Entry 8F56 (electron microscopy, 2.98 A resolution); this record covers chains A and B.

Chain A (and B):
Protein: Efflux pump membrane transporter
From: Escherichia coli
Notes: chain B of this document is another copy of the same molecule, construct and numbering; everything in this record applies to it too
UniProt: C3T0H0 (C3T0H0_ECOLX); residue numbers follow UniProt; this construct covers 1-1037
Sequence (1037 residues; row label = number of the first residue in the row):
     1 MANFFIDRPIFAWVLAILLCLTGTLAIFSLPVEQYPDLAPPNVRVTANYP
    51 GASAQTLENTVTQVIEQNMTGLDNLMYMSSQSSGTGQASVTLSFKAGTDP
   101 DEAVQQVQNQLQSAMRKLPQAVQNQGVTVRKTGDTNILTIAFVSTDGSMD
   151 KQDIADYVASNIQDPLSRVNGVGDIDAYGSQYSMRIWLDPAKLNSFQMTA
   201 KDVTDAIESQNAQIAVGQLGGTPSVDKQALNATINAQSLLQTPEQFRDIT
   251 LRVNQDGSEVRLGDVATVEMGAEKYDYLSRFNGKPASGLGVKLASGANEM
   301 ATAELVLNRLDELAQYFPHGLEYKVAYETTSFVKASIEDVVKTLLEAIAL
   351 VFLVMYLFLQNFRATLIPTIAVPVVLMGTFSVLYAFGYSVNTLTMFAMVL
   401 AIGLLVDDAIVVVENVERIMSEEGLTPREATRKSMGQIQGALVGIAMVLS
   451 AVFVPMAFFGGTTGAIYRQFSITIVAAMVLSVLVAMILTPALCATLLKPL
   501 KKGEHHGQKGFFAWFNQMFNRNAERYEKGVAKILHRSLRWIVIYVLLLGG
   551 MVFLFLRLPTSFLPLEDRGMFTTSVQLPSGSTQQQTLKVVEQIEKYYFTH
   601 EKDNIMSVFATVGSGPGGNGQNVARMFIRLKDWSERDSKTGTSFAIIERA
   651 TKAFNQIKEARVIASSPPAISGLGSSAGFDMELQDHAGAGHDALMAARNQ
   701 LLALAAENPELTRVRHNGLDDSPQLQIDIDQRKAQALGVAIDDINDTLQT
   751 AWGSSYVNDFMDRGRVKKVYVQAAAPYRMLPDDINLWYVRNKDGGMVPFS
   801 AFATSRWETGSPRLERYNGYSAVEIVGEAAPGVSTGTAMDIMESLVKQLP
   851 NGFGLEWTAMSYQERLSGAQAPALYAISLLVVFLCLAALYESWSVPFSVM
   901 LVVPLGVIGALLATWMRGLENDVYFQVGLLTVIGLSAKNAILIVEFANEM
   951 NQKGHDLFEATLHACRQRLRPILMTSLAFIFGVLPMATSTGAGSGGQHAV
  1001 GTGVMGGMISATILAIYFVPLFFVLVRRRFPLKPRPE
Disordered / not traced: 212-236, 1033-1037 (chain B: 1033-1037)

Chain A / chain B interface:
Residue-residue contacts (99):
  Gly-51(A) / Gln-213(B)
  Gly-51(A) / Ala-215(B)
  Gln-55(A) / Met-761(B)
  Gln-55(A) / Gly-764(B)
  Asn-59(A) / Val-766(B)
  Gln-63(A) / Arg-168(B)  hydrogen bond
  Gln-67(A) / Ser-167(B)  hydrogen bond (side chain-backbone)
  Thr-70(A) / Arg-168(B)
  Thr-70(A) / Val-169(B)
  Thr-70(A) / Asn-170(B)
  Arg-116(A) / Thr-128(B)
  Trp-187(A) / Pro-223(B)  hydrophobic
  Tyr-275(A) / Thr-222(B)
  Tyr-275(A) / Pro-223(B)  hydrophobic
  Gly-580(A) / Ala-229(B)
  Gly-580(A) / Leu-230(B)
  Gly-580(A) / Asn-231(B)  hydrogen bond (backbone-backbone)
  Thr-582(A) / Gln-228(B)
  Thr-582(A) / Ala-229(B)
  Thr-582(A) / Leu-230(B)
  Gln-583(A) / Thr-222(B)
  Gln-584(A) / Asp-226(B)  hydrogen bond (side chain-backbone)
  Gln-584(A) / Lys-227(B)
  Gln-585(A) / Gln-228(B)
  Gln-585(A) / Ala-229(B)
  Gln-621(A) / Gly-220(B)  hydrogen bond (side chain-backbone)
  Gln-621(A) / Gly-221(B)
  Gln-621(A) / Thr-222(B)
  Gln-621(A) / Asn-231(B)
  Ala-687(A) / Tyr-316(B)  hydrophobic
  Pro-723(A) / Ala-232(B)
  Pro-723(A) / Thr-233(B)
  Gln-724(A) / Thr-233(B)
  Leu-725(A) / Thr-233(B)  hydrogen bond (backbone-backbone)
  Leu-725(A) / Ile-234(B)
  Leu-725(A) / Asn-235(B)  hydrogen bond (backbone-backbone)
  Gln-726(A) / Asn-235(B)
  Gln-726(A) / Gln-237(B)
  Gln-726(A) / Ser-238(B)
  Ile-727(A) / Ile-234(B)  hydrophobic
  Ile-727(A) / Asn-235(B)  hydrogen bond (backbone-backbone)
  Ile-727(A) / Ala-236(B)
  Ile-727(A) / Gln-237(B)
  Ile-729(A) / Ala-236(B)
  Gln-731(A) / Gln-210(B)
  Gln-731(A) / Gln-237(B)
  Gln-731(A) / Thr-250(B)
  Arg-732(A) / Thr-250(B)
  Arg-732(A) / Val-253(B)
  Arg-732(A) / Glu-259(B)
  Gln-735(A) / Gln-210(B)
  Gln-735(A) / Thr-250(B)
  Gln-735(A) / Leu-251(B)
  Gln-735(A) / Arg-252(B)  hydrogen bond (side chain-backbone)
  Gln-735(A) / Val-253(B)
  Ala-736(A) / Val-253(B)  hydrophobic
  Asn-745(A) / Ala-236(B)
  Leu-748(A) / Val-216(B)
  Gln-749(A) / Ala-215(B)
  Gln-749(A) / Val-216(B)
  Trp-752(A) / Val-216(B)
  Trp-752(A) / Gln-218(B)
  Trp-752(A) / Leu-219(B)  hydrophobic
  Trp-752(A) / Ile-234(B)  hydrophobic
  Gly-753(A) / Val-216(B)  hydrogen bond (backbone-backbone)
  Gly-753(A) / Gly-217(B)
  Ala-775(A) / Pro-223(B)
  Ala-775(A) / Val-225(B)
  Pro-776(A) / Val-225(B)  hydrophobic
  Arg-778(A) / Leu-219(B)
  Arg-778(A) / Gly-220(B)  hydrogen bond (backbone-backbone)
  Arg-778(A) / Pro-223(B)  hydrogen bond (side chain-backbone)
  Met-779(A) / Leu-219(B)
  Met-779(A) / Gly-220(B)
  Met-779(A) / Ser-224(B)  hydrogen bond
  Met-779(A) / Val-225(B)
  Met-779(A) / Gln-228(B)  hydrogen bond
  Leu-780(A) / Leu-219(B)
  Trp-807(A) / Leu-230(B)  hydrophobic
  Trp-807(A) / Ala-232(B)  hydrophobic
  Arg-816(A) / Arg-168(B)
  Gly-819(A) / Arg-168(B)
  Tyr-820(A) / Arg-309(B)  hydrogen bond
  Tyr-820(A) / Glu-312(B)
  Gly-852(A) / Tyr-316(B)
  Leu-880(A) / Leu-21(B)  hydrophobic
  Leu-884(A) / Val-14(B)
  Leu-884(A) / Ile-17(B)  hydrophobic
  Leu-884(A) / Leu-18(B)  hydrophobic
  Ala-887(A) / Ile-10(B)
  Ala-888(A) / Phe-11(B)  hydrophobic
  Ala-888(A) / Val-14(B)
  Glu-891(A) / Arg-8(B)
  Glu-891(A) / Pro-9(B)
  Glu-891(A) / Ile-10(B)  hydrogen bond (side chain-backbone)
  Glu-891(A) / Phe-11(B)  hydrogen bond (side chain-backbone)
  Ser-892(A) / Ile-10(B)
  Trp-893(A) / Ile-10(B)
  Trp-893(A) / Trp-13(B)  hydrophobic
Other interface residues (no listed pair), chain A (61 interface residues in all): Ser-53, Glu-66, Gly-71, Gln-105, Gln-112, Asp-276, Ser-581, His-686, Gly-688, Ser-722, Ile-741, Pro-781, Ile-877
Other interface residues (no listed pair), chain B (59 interface residues in all): Leu-25, Asp-101, Gln-108, Gly-171, Val-172, Gly-173, Ser-209, Ile-214

Overview:
61 residues of chain A face 59 of chain B across their interface; the contacts include 17 hydrogen bonds.
Among the polar pairs are Gln-63(A)/Arg-168(B), Gln-67(A)/Ser-167(B) and Gln-584(A)/Asp-226(B).
Chain A and chain B are both Efflux pump membrane transporter (Escherichia coli); the structure, Dimer of
aminoglycoside efflux pump AcrD treated with gentamicin, was determined by electron microscopy (same
publication as 8F3E, 8F4N and 8F4R).
